PDB entry 7PIQ | electron microscopy, 9.70 A resolution (very low resolution: no residue pairs are listed; an interface is given only as per-side residue counts) | chains c and 3 of the 54 polymer chains in the assembly

[Chain c]
Molecule: 50S ribosomal protein L4
From: Mycoplasma pneumoniae M129
Reference sequence: P75579 (RL4_MYCPN); residue numbers follow UniProt; this construct covers 1-212
Amino-acid sequence (212 residues; each row starts with the number of its first residue):
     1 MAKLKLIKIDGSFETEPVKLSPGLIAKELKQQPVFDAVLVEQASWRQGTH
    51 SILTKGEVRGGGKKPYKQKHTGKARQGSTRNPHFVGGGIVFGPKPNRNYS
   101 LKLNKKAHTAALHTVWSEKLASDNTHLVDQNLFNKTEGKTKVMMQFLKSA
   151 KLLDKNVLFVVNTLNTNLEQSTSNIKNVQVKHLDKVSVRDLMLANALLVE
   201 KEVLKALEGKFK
Disordered / not traced: 1, 212

[Chain 3]
Molecule: 23S ribosomal RNA
From: Mycoplasma pneumoniae M129
Sequence (2907 nucleotides; each row starts with the number of its first residue):
     1 UACAAUAAGUUACUAAGGGCUUAUGGUGGAUGCCUUGGCACUAAUAGGCG
    51 AUGAAGGACGUGUUAACCUGCGAUAAGCUUCGGGUAGGUGGUAAGAACCU
   101 CAGAUCCGGAGAUUUCCGAAUGGAGCAAUCCGGUAGUUGGAAACAGCUAU
   151 CAUUAAUUGAUGAAUAAAUAGUCAAUUAAAGCAAUACGUGGUGAAGUGAA
   201 ACAUCUCAGUAGCCACAGGAAAAGAAAACGAAUGUGAUUCCGUGUGUAGU
   251 GGCGAGCGAAAGCGGAACAGGCCAAACUUAUCAUUAGAUAGGGGUUGUAG
   301 GGCUUGCAAUGUGGACUUGAAAACGAUAGAAGAAGCUGUUGGAAAGCAGC
   351 GCGCAAAAGGGUGAUAGCCCCGUAUUUGAAAUUGUUUUCAUACCUAGCGA
   401 GAUCCCUGAGUAGCUCGGAAAACGUUAUUUUGAGUGAAUCUGCCCAGACC
   451 AUUGGGUAAGCCUAAAUACUAAUUAGUGACCGAUAGCGAAACAGUACCGU
   501 GAGGGAAAGGUGAAAAGAACCCAGAGAUGGGAGUGAAAUAGAUUCUGAAA
   551 CCAUAUGCCUACAACGUGUCAGAGCACAUUAAUGUGUGAUGGCGUGCGUU
   601 UUGAAGUAUGAGCCGGCGAGUUAUGAUAGCAAGCGUUAGUUAACCAGGAG
   651 AUGGGGAGCUGUAGCGAAAGCGAGUUUUAAAAGAGCGUUUGUUUGUUAUU
   701 AUAGACCCGAAACGGGUUGAGCUAGUCAUGAGCAGGUUGAAGGUUGAGUA
   751 ACAUCAACUGGAGGACCGAACCGACUCUCGUUGAAACGAUAGCGGAUGAC
   801 UUGUGAUUAGGGGUGAAAUUCCAAUCGAAAUCCGUGAUAGCUGGUUCUCG
   851 UCGAAAUAGCUUUAAGGCUAGCGUGAGAUCACAAAUAAGUGGAGGUAAAG
   901 CUACUGAAUGUAUGAUGGCGCCACCUAGGCGUACUGAAUACAAUUAAACU
   951 CUGAAUGCCAUUUAUUUUAUUCUCGCAGUCAGACAGUGGGGGAUAAGCUU
  1001 CAUUGUCAAGAGGGGAAGAGCCCAGAUCAUUAAAUAAGGUCCCCAAAAUA
  1051 UACUAAGUGGAAAAGGAUGUGAAAGUGCUAAAACAGCAAGGAUGUUGGCU
  1101 UAGAAGCAGCCAUCGUUUAAAGAGUGCGUAACAGCUCACUUGUCGAGUGU
  1151 UUUUGCGCCGAAGAUGUAACGGGGCUAAGUAUAUUACCGAAUUUAUGGAU
  1201 AAGAUUUAUAUCUUGUGGUAGACGAGCGUUGUAUUGGAGUUGAAGUCAAA
  1251 GCGUGAGCAUUGGUGGAUCCAAUACAAGUGAGAAUGCCGGCAUGAGUAAC
  1301 GCUUGGGAGUGAGAAUCUCCCAAACCGAUUGACUAAGGUUUCCUGGACCA
  1351 GGGUCGUCCUUCCAGGGUUAGUCUGGACCUAAGCUGAGGCUGAAAAGCGU
  1401 AGGCGAUGGACAACAGGUUAAUAUUCCUGUACUUACAGUUAGACUGAUGG
  1451 AGUGACAAAGAAGGUUUUCCACCCCCAUAAUUGGAUUUGGGGAUAAAUCA
  1501 UAAGGUGGUACAAUAGGCAAAUCCGUUGUGCAUAACAUUGAGUGAUGAUG
  1551 UCGAGUGAAUGAGUGAUCAAGUAGCGAAGGUGGUAUUAAUCAUGCUUUCA
  1601 AGAAAAGCUUCUAGGGUUAAUCUAGCUGUAACCAGUACCGAGAACGAACA
  1651 CACGUAGUCAAGGAGAGGAUCCUAAGGUUAGCGAGUGAACUAUAGCCAAG
  1701 GAACUCUGCAAAUUAACCCCGUAAGUUAGCGAGAAGGGGUGCUUAUGUAA
  1751 AAGUAAGCCGCAGUGAAGAACGAGGGGGGACUGUUUAACUAAAACACAAC
  1801 UCUAUGCCAAACCGUAAGGUGAUGUAUAUGGGGUGACACCUGCCCAGUGC
  1851 UGGAAGGUUAAAGAAGGAGGUUAGCGCAAGCGAAGCUUUUAACUGAAGCC
  1901 CCAGUGAACGGCGGCCGUAACUAUAACGGUCCUAAGGUAGCGAAAUUCCU
  1951 AGUCGGGUAAAUUCCGUCCCGCUUGAAUGGUGUAACCAUCUCUUGACUGU
  2001 CUCGGCUAUAGACUCGGUGAAAUCCAGGUACGGGUGAAGACACCCGUUAG
  2051 GCGCAACGGGACGGAAAGACCCCGUGAAGCUUUACUGUAGCUUAAUAUUG
  2101 AUCAGGACAUUAUCAUGUAGAGAAUAGGUAGGAGCAAUCGAUGCAAGUUC
  2151 GCUAGGACUUGUUGAUGCGAAAGGUGGAAUACUACCCUUGGUUGUGUGCU
  2201 GUUCUAAUUGGUAACUGUUAUCCAGUUUCAAGACAGUGUUAGGUGGGCAG
  2251 UUUGACUGGGGCGGUCGCCUCCUAAAAGGUAACGGAGGCGUACAAAGGUA
  2301 CCUUCAGUACGGUUGGAAAUCGUAUGUAGAGUGUAAUGGUGUAAGGGUGC
  2351 UUGACUGUGAGACAUACAGGUCGAACAGGUGAGAAAUCAGGUCAUAGUGA
  2401 UCCGGUGGUCCAGUAUGGAAUGGCCAUCGCUCAACGGAUAAAAGCUACUC
  2451 CGGGGAUAACAGGCUGAUACUGCCCAAGAGUUCAUAUCGACGGCAGUGUU
  2501 UGGCACCUCGAUGUCGACUCAUCUCAUCCUCGAGCUGAAGCAGGUUCGAA
  2551 GGGUUCGGCUGUUCGCCGAUUAAAGAGAUACGUGAGUUGGGUUCAAACCG
  2601 UCGUGAGACAGGUUGGUCCCUAUCUAUUGUGCCCGUAGGAAGAUUGAAGA
  2651 GUGUUGCUUCUAGUACGAGAGGACCGAAGCGAGGACACCUCUUAUGCUCC
  2701 AGUUGUAGCGCCAGCUGCACCGCUGGGUAGUAACGUGUCUAUUAGAUAAA
  2751 CGCUGAAAGCAUCUAAGUGUGAAACUAUCUCAAAGAUUAAUCUUCCCAUU
  2801 UCGCAAGAAAGUAAGAGCCGUCAAAGACGAUGACGUUGAUAGGUUACAGG
  2851 UGUAAGCAUAGUGAUAUGUUGAGCUGAGUAAUACUAAUUGCUCGAGGACU
  2901 UAUUGGA
Disordered / not traced: 1-7, 923-927, 1560-1569, 2901-2907

[How chain c and chain 3 interact]
At this resolution (10 A) residue pairs are not listed: 80 residues of chain c and 78 of chain 3 lie at the interface.

[Overview]
Chain c and chain 3 form an interface of 80 and 78 residues respectively.
Here chain c is 50S ribosomal protein L4 and chain 3 is 23S ribosomal RNA, both from Mycoplasma pneumoniae
M129. Entry 7PIQ (70S ribosome with A- and P-site tRNAs in pseudouridimycin-treated Mycoplasma pneumoniae
cells) was determined by electron microscopy, deposited together with 7OOC, 7OOD, 7P6Z, 7PAH, 7PAI, 7PAJ and
23 further entries.
